PDB entry 5WP9 | electron microscopy, 4.22 A resolution (low resolution: residue-level contacts below are approximate; hydrogen-bond / salt-bridge calls are withheld) | chains A and C of the 16 polymer chains in the assembly

[Chain A (and C)]
Name: Dynamin-1-like protein
Organism: Homo sapiens
Notes: EC 3.6.5.5; chain C of this document is another copy of the same molecule, construct and numbering; everything in this record applies to it too
UniProtKB: O00429 (DNM1L_HUMAN), isoform O00429-3; residues 1-710 here = UniProt positions 1-710
Amino-acid sequence (710 residues; each row starts with the number of its first residue):
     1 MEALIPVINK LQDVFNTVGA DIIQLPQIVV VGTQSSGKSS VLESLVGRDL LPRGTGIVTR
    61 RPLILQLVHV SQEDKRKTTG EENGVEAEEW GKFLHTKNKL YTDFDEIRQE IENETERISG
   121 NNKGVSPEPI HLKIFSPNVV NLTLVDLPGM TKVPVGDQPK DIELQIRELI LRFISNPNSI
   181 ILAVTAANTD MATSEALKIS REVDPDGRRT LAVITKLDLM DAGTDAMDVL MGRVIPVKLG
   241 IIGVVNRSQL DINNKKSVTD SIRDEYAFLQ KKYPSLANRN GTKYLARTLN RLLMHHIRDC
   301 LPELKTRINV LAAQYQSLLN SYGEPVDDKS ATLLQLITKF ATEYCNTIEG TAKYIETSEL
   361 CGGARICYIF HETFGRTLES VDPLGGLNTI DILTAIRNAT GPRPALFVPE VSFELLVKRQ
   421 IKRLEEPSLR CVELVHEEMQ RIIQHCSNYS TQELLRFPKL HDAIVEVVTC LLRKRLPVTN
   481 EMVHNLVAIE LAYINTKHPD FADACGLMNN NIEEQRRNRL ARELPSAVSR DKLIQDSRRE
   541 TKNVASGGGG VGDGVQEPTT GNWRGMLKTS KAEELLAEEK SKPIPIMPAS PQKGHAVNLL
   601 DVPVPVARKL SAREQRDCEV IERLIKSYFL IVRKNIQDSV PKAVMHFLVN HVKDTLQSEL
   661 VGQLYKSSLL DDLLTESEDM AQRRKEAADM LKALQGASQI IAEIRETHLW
Not modelled in the structure: 74-86, 504-610
Bound ions: Mg2+: S39, T59 (together with GMP-PCP)
Residues lining bound ligands: GMP-PCP (GCP; phosphomethylphosphonic acid guanylate ester): T33, Q34, S35, S36, G37, K38, S39, S40, P52, R53, G54, T55, G56, I57, V58, T59, L147, G149, T215, K216, D218, L219, V244, V245, N246, R247, S248, Q249, I252
UniProt features mapped onto this chain:
  - region: G32 to S39 (G1 motif), V58 to R60 (G2 motif), D146 to G149 (G3 motif), T215 to D218 (G4 motif), V245 to S248 (G5 motif)
  - binding site (GTP): G32 to S40, T215 to D221, N246 to Q249
  - modified residue: M1 (N-acetylmethionine), S529 (Phosphoserine)
  - cross-link (Glycyl lysine isopeptide (Lys-Gly)): K532 (interchain with G-Cter in SUMO), K568 (interchain with G-Cter in SUMO)
  - natural variant: E2 (E2A: In OPA5), S36 (S36G: In EMPF1), A192 (A192E: In OPA5), G362 (G362D: In EMPF1; uncertain significance; G362S: In EMPF1), A395 (A395D: In EMPF1), R403 (R403C: In EMPF1), L406 (L406S: In EMPF1)
  - mutagenesis: Q34 (Q34A: Abolishes GTP hydrolysis), K38 (K38A: Loss of GTPase activity. Impairs mitochondrial division and induces changes in peroxisome morphology. No effect on oligomerization. Increase in sumoylation by SUMO3 ...), S39 (S39A: Abolishes GTP hydrolysis; S39I: Decreased localization to the perinuclear region; S39N: Reduces peroxisomal abundance), V41 (V41F: Temperature-sensitive. Impairs mitochondrial division), T59 (T59A: Abolishes GTP hydrolysis. Impairs mitochondrial division. Reduces peroxisomal abundance), D146 (D146A: Abolishes GTP hydrolysis), G149 (G149A: Abolishes GTP hydrolysis), D190 (D190A: Unable to homooligomerize. Unable to associate with MIEF2 into filaments forming the tubular structures that wrap around the scission site), K216 (K216A: Abolishes GTP hydrolysis), D218 (D218A: Abolishes GTP hydrolysis), D221 (D221A: Unable to homooligomerize. Unable to associate with MIEF2 into filaments forming the tubular structures that wrap around the scission site), G281 (G281D: Temperature-sensitive. Impairs mitochondrial division), 12 further mutagenesis entries in UniProt
From the paper describing this entry:
  - disease-associated variants - G362D: abolished binding to Mitochondrial dynamics protein MID49
  - post-translational modification sites: S611 (citing earlier work)
  - mutagenesis - D221A: abolished binding to Mitochondrial dynamics protein MID49
  - disease-associated variants - G363D (citing earlier work)

[How chain A and chain C interact]
Contacting residue pairs (23; chain A residue first):
  E73(A) with K271(C)
  D391(A) with T357(C)
  T394(A) with T357(C)
  R397(A) with A364(C)
  N398(A) with G350(C); L360(C)
  A399(A) with G350(C)
  T400(A) with E349(C)
  G401(A) with E349(C); G363(C); A364(C)
  P402(A) with I348(C); E349(C); G363(C); A364(C); C367(C)
  R403(A) with C367(C)
  L415(A) with I355(C)
  R419(A) with I355(C); E356(C)
  E466(A) with K305(C)
  D679(A) with R291(C)
  E686(A) with R279(C)
Also at the interface, not in a pair above, chain A (18 interface residues in all): G19, A395, D462
Also at the interface, not in a pair above, chain C (18 interface residues in all): M227, A352, S358, H708

[Summary]
Chain A and chain C each contribute 18 residues to their interface. Ligands of chain A: GMP-PCP. Curated
annotation (UniProt) lists 20 GTP-binding residues and 27 mutagenesis sites on chain A. From the paper: G362D
and D221A of chain A abolish binding to Mitochondrial dynamics protein MID49; a modification site at S611(A).
Both chains are Dynamin-1-like protein (Homo sapiens). Entry 5WP9 (Structural Basis of Mitochondrial Receptor
Binding and Constriction by Dynamin-Related Protein 1) was determined by electron microscopy.
